Entry 5WEM (electron microscopy, 6.10 A resolution (low resolution: residue-level contacts below are approximate; hydrogen-bond / salt-bridge calls are withheld)); this record covers chains B and D of the 4 polymer chains in the assembly.

== Chain B (and D) ==
Name: Chimera of Glutamate receptor 2, Germ cell-specific gene 1-like protein
Source organism: Rattus norvegicus
Notes: fragment: UNP P19491 residues 25-847 and UNP D3Z7H4 residues 2-238 linked via LINKER GTG; chain D of this document is another copy of the same molecule, construct and numbering; everything in this record applies to it too
UniProt: chimeric construct of P19491, D3Z7H4: residues 10-826 from P19491 (GRIA2_RAT), isoform P19491-2 positions 25-841 (UniProt number = residue number + 15); residues 1002-1238 from D3Z7H4 positions 2-238 (UniProt number = residue number - 1000)
Chain sequence (1057 residues; numbered 10 to 1238; 172 numbers in that range are skipped by the numbering (no residue carries them; nothing is unmodelled there); the number before each row is that of its first residue):
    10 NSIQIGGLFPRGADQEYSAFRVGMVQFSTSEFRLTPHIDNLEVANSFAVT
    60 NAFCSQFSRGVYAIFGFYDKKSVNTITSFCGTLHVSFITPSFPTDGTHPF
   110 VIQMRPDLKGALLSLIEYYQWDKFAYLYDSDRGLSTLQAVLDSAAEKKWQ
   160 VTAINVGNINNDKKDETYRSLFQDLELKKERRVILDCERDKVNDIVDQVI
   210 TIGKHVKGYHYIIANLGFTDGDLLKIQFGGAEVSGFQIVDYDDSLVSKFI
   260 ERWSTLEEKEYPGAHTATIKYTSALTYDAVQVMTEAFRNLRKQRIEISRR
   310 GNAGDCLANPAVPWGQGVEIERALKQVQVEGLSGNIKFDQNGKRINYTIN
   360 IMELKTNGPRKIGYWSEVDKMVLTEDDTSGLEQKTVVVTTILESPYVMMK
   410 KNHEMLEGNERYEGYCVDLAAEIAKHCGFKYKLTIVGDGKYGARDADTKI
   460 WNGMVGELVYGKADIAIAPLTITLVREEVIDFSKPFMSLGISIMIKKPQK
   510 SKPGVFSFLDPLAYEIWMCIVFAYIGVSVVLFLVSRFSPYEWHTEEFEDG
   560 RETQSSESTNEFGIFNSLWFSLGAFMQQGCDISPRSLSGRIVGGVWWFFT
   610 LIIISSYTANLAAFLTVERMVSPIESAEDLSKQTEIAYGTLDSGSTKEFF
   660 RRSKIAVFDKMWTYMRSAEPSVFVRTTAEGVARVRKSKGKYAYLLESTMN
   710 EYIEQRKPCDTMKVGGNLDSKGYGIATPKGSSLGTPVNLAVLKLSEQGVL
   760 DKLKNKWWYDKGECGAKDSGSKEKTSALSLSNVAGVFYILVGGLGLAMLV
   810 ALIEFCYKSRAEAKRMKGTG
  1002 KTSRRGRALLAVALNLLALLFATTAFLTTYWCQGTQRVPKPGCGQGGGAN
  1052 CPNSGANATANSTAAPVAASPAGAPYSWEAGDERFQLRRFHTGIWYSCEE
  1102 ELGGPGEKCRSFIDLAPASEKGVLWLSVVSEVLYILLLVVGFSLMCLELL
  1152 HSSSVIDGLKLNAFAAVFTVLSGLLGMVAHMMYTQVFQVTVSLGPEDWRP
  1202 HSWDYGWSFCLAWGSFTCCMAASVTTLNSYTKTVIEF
Not modelled in the structure: 545-572, 818-829, 1002-1238
Differences from the reference sequence: engineered mutation Glu241 (Asn256 in P19491), Leu382 (Val397 in P19491), Glu384 (Gly405 in P19491), Asp385 (Asn406 in P19491), Gln392 (Asn413 in P19491), Leu1151 (Val151 in D3Z7H4); linker (827-829)
Disulfides: Cys63-Cys315, Cys718-Cys773
Curated features (UniProtKB/Swiss-Prot):
  - glycosylation: Asn355 (N-linked (GlcNAc...) asparagine)

== Interface between chain B and chain D ==
Contacting residue pairs (22):
  Arg178(B) with Phe237(D)
  Ile209(B) with Ile209(D); His214(D)
  Thr210(B) with His214(D); Phe237(D); Gly238(D)
  Ile211(B) with His214(D); Phe237(D); Gly238(D)
  Gly212(B) with His214(D); Val215(D)
  His214(B) with Ile209(D); Thr210(D); Ile211(D); Gly212(D); His214(D)
  Val215(B) with Gly212(D)
  Phe237(B) with Arg178(D); Thr210(D); Ile211(D)
  Gly238(B) with Thr210(D); Ile211(D)
Interface residues without a listed pair, chain B (10 interface residues in all): Gln586
Interface residues without a listed pair, chain D (10 interface residues in all): Gln586

== Summary ==
Chain B and chain D each contribute 10 residues to their interface.
Chain B and chain D are both Chimera of Glutamate receptor 2, Germ cell-specific gene 1-like protein (Rattus
norvegicus); the structure, GluA2 bound to GSG1L in digitonin, state 1, was determined by electron microscopy
(same publication as 5WEK, 5WEL, 5WEN and 5WEO).
